Entry 5LUU (X-ray diffraction, 1.61 A resolution); this record covers chain A.

[Chain A]
Protein: Bromodomain-containing protein 4
Source organism: Homo sapiens
UniProtKB: O60885 (BRD4_HUMAN); residue numbers follow UniProt; this construct covers 44-168
Sequence (127 residues; each row starts with the number of its first residue):
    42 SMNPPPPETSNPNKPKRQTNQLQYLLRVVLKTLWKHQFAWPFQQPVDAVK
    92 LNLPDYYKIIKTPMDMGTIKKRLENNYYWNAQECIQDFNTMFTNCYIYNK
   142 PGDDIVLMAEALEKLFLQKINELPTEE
Sequence notes: expression tag (42-43)
Swiss-Prot annotation at these positions:
  - site: N140 (Acetylated histone binding)
  - cross-link: K99 (Glycyl lysine isopeptide (Lys-Gly) (interchain with G-Cter in SUMO2))
  - natural variant: D145 (D145G: Found in a patient with a neurodevelopmental syndrome; uncertain significance)
  - mutagenesis: N140 (N140A: Abolishes binding to acetylated histones)
Ligand contacts: 77X (1-(3-phenyl-1,4,6,7-tetrahydropyrazolo[4,3-c]pyridin-5-yl)propan-1-one): W81, P82, F83, V87, L92, L94, Y97, C136, Y139, N140, I146
Reported in the primary citation:
  - binding site for 77X: N140

[Summary]
Bound to chain A: compound 77X. From UniProt: one mutagenesis site. From the paper: a binding site for 77X at
N140.
Chain A is Bromodomain-containing protein 4 (Homo sapiens); the structure, Structure of the first bromodomain
of BRD4 with a pyrazolo[4,3-c]pyridin fragment, was determined by X-ray diffraction (same publication as 5LVQ,
5LVR and 5TB6).
